4P0J - chain A; structure by X-ray diffraction, 2.30 A resolution.

[Chain A]
Protein: Interleukin-36 receptor antagonist/Interleukin-36 gamma chimera protein
From: Homo sapiens
UniProt: chimeric construct of Q9UBH0, Q9NZH8: residues 2-135 from Q9UBH0 (I36RA_HUMAN) positions 2-135 (same numbers); residues 136-142 from Q9NZH8 positions 154-160 (UniProt number = residue number + 18); residues 143-151 from Q9UBH0 (I36RA_HUMAN) positions 147-155 (UniProt number = residue number + 4)
Amino-acid sequence (150 residues; each row starts with the number of its first residue):
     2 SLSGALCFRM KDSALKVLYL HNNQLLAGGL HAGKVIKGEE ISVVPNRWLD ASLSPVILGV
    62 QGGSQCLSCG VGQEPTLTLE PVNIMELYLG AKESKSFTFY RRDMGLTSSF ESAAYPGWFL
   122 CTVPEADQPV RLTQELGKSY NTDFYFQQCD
Unresolved in the structure: 2-3, 151
Construct notes: engineered mutation Ser-2 (Val in Q9UBH0)
Cystine bridges: Cys-8/Cys-150

[Overview]
Chain A is Interleukin-36 receptor antagonist/Interleukin-36 gamma chimera protein (Homo sapiens); the
structure, Crystal Structure of Loop-Swapped Interleukin-36Ra, was determined by X-ray diffraction (same
publication as 4IZE, 4P0K and 4P0L).
